PDB entry 9B6T | electron microscopy, 2.54 A resolution | chains B and C of the 8 polymer chains in the assembly

== Chain B (and C) ==
Molecule: Capsid protein VP1
Organism: Adeno-associated virus
Notes: chain C of this document is another copy of the same molecule, construct and numbering; everything in this record applies to it too
UniProt: Q6JC22 (Q6JC22_9VIRU); numbering as in UniProt (aligned over 203-736)
Chain sequence (534 residues; row label = number of the first residue in the row):
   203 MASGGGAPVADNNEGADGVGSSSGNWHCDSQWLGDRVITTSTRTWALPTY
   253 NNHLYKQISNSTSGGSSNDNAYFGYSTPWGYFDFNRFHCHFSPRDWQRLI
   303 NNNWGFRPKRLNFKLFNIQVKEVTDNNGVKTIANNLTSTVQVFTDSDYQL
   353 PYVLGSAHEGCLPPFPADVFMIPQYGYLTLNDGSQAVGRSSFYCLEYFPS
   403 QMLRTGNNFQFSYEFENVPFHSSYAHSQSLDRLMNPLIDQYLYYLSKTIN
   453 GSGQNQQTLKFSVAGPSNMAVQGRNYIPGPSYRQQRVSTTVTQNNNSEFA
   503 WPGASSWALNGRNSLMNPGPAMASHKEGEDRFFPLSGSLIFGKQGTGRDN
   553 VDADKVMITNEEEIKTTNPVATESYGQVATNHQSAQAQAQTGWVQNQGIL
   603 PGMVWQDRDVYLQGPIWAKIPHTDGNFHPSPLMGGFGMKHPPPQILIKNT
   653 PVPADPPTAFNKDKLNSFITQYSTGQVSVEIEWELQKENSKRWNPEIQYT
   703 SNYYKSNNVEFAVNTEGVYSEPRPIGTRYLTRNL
Unresolved in the structure: 203-429, 486-570, 607-736 (chain C: 203-229, 251-281, 312-353, 379-419, 624-627, 640-673)
Reported in the primary citation:
  - conformationally variable residues (side-chain flip): Asn-704 to Lys-707
  - mutagenesis - Q588R: abolished binding to Fab1-1

== Interface between chain B and chain C ==
Pairs across the interface (166):
  Ser-431(B) / Arg-514(C)  hydrogen bond
  Leu-432(B) / Leu-511(C)  hydrophobic
  Asp-433(B) / Trp-509(C)
  Asp-433(B) / Arg-514(C)  salt bridge
  Asp-433(B) / Ser-516(C)
  Arg-434(B) / Arg-514(C)
  Leu-435(B) / Tyr-354(C)
  Leu-435(B) / Ser-358(C)
  Met-436(B) / Ser-358(C)
  Met-436(B) / His-360(C)
  Asn-437(B) / Tyr-283(C)
  Asn-437(B) / Val-355(C)
  Asn-437(B) / His-360(C)  hydrogen bond (backbone-side chain)
  Asn-437(B) / Gln-376(C)  hydrogen bond (side chain-backbone)
  Asn-437(B) / Gly-378(C)
  Pro-438(B) / Gly-378(C)
  Leu-439(B) / Gln-376(C)
  Leu-439(B) / Tyr-377(C)
  Ile-440(B) / His-360(C)  hydrogen bond (backbone-side chain)
  Ile-440(B) / Glu-361(C)
  Asp-441(B) / His-360(C)  hydrogen bond (backbone-side chain)
  Asp-441(B) / Glu-361(C)  hydrogen bond (backbone-backbone)
  Asp-441(B) / Arg-550(C)  salt bridge
  Gln-442(B) / Ser-358(C)  hydrogen bond (side chain-backbone)
  Gln-442(B) / Ala-359(C)
  Gln-442(B) / Glu-361(C)
  Tyr-443(B) / Arg-288(C)
  Tyr-443(B) / Ala-359(C)  hydrogen bond (backbone-backbone)
  Tyr-443(B) / His-360(C)
  Tyr-443(B) / Glu-361(C)  hydrogen bond (backbone-side chain)
  Tyr-443(B) / Phe-543(C)  hydrophobic
  Tyr-443(B) / Gln-615(C)
  Tyr-443(B) / Gly-616(C)
  Tyr-443(B) / Pro-617(C)
  Leu-444(B) / Leu-541(C)  hydrophobic
  Leu-444(B) / Ile-542(C)
  Leu-444(B) / Met-635(C)  hydrophobic
  Tyr-445(B) / Ile-542(C)  hydrogen bond (backbone-backbone)
  Tyr-445(B) / Gly-544(C)
  Tyr-445(B) / Thr-548(C)
  Tyr-445(B) / Gly-549(C)
  Leu-447(B) / Ala-502(C)
  Ser-448(B) / Glu-500(C)
  Ser-448(B) / Ala-502(C)
  Ser-448(B) / Asn-552(C)  hydrogen bond
  Lys-449(B) / Glu-500(C)
  Lys-449(B) / Asn-552(C)
  Thr-450(B) / Ser-499(C)  hydrogen bond (side chain-backbone)
  Thr-450(B) / Glu-500(C)  hydrogen bond
  Thr-450(B) / Phe-501(C)
  Thr-450(B) / Ala-502(C)
  Ile-451(B) / Asn-498(C)
  Ile-451(B) / Glu-500(C)
  Gln-456(B) / Asn-498(C)
  Asn-457(B) / Asn-498(C)
  Gln-459(B) / Val-493(C)
  Gln-459(B) / Thr-494(C)
  Gln-459(B) / Asn-496(C)  hydrogen bond (side chain-backbone)
  Gln-459(B) / Asn-497(C)  hydrogen bond (side chain-backbone)
  Gln-459(B) / Asn-498(C)
  Leu-461(B) / Ser-490(C)
  Leu-461(B) / Val-493(C)  hydrophobic
  Leu-461(B) / Asn-496(C)
  Leu-461(B) / Phe-535(C)  hydrophobic
  Leu-461(B) / Val-553(C)
  Leu-461(B) / Asp-554(C)
  Lys-462(B) / Asn-552(C)
  Lys-462(B) / Val-553(C)
  Lys-462(B) / Asp-554(C)  salt bridge
  Phe-463(B) / Asp-551(C)
  Phe-463(B) / Asn-552(C)  hydrogen bond (backbone-backbone)
  Phe-463(B) / Val-553(C)  hydrogen bond (backbone-backbone)
  Phe-463(B) / Asp-554(C)
  Phe-463(B) / Ala-555(C)  hydrophobic
  Phe-463(B) / Val-558(C)  hydrophobic
  Ser-464(B) / Arg-550(C)
  Ser-464(B) / Asp-551(C)
  Ser-464(B) / Asn-552(C)  hydrogen bond (side chain-backbone)
  Val-465(B) / Arg-550(C)  hydrogen bond (backbone-backbone)
  Ala-472(B) / Asn-515(C)
  Ala-472(B) / Ser-516(C)
  Ala-472(B) / Leu-517(C)  hydrogen bond (backbone-backbone)
  Val-473(B) / Asn-519(C)
  Gln-474(B) / Asn-519(C)
  Gly-475(B) / Asn-519(C)
  Gly-475(B) / Met-635(C)
  Arg-476(B) / Trp-509(C)
  Arg-476(B) / Ser-516(C)
  Arg-476(B) / Asn-519(C)  hydrogen bond (backbone-backbone)
  Arg-476(B) / Leu-634(C)
  Asn-477(B) / Gly-357(C)  hydrogen bond (side chain-backbone)
  Asn-477(B) / Ala-620(C)
  Asn-477(B) / Pro-633(C)
  Asn-477(B) / Leu-634(C)  hydrogen bond (backbone-backbone)
  Asn-477(B) / Met-635(C)  hydrogen bond (side chain-backbone)
  Tyr-478(B) / Ala-620(C)
  Tyr-478(B) / Lys-621(C)
  Tyr-478(B) / Ile-622(C)
  Tyr-478(B) / Pro-623(C)
  Tyr-478(B) / Pro-631(C)  hydrogen bond (side chain-backbone)
  Ile-479(B) / Met-518(C)  hydrophobic
  Ile-479(B) / Leu-634(C)  hydrophobic
  Pro-480(B) / Trp-509(C)  hydrophobic
  Pro-571(B) / Leu-511(C)
  Tyr-577(B) / Trp-509(C)
  Tyr-577(B) / Ala-510(C)  hydrogen bond (backbone-backbone)
  Gly-578(B) / Ser-508(C)
  Gln-579(B) / Tyr-484(C)  hydrogen bond (backbone-side chain)
  Gln-579(B) / Ser-507(C)
  Gln-579(B) / Ser-508(C)  hydrogen bond (backbone-backbone)
  Val-580(B) / Tyr-484(C)
  Val-580(B) / Ser-507(C)
  Val-580(B) / Gln-597(C)
  Ala-581(B) / Arg-485(C)
  Ala-581(B) / Gln-486(C)
  Ala-581(B) / Gln-487(C)
  Ala-581(B) / Ser-507(C)  hydrogen bond (backbone-side chain)
  Ala-581(B) / Gln-597(C)
  Thr-582(B) / Arg-485(C)  hydrogen bond (backbone-side chain)
  Thr-582(B) / Gln-597(C)
  Asn-583(B) / Arg-485(C)
  Asn-583(B) / Gln-487(C)  hydrogen bond (backbone-side chain)
  His-584(B) / Gln-487(C)
  His-584(B) / Arg-488(C)  hydrogen bond
  His-584(B) / Thr-574(C)  hydrogen bond (side chain-backbone)
  His-584(B) / Glu-575(C)  salt bridge
  Gln-585(B) / Gln-487(C)  hydrogen bond (backbone-side chain)
  Gln-585(B) / Arg-488(C)  hydrogen bond (side chain-backbone)
  Gln-585(B) / Val-489(C)
  Gln-585(B) / Asn-496(C)  hydrogen bond
  Gln-585(B) / Phe-501(C)
  Ser-586(B) / Gln-495(C)
  Ser-586(B) / Asn-497(C)  hydrogen bond (backbone-side chain)
  Ala-587(B) / Thr-494(C)
  Ala-587(B) / Gln-495(C)  hydrogen bond (backbone-backbone)
  Ala-587(B) / Asn-496(C)
  Ala-587(B) / Asn-497(C)
  Ala-589(B) / Asn-497(C)  hydrogen bond (backbone-side chain)
  Gln-590(B) / Asn-497(C)
  Ala-591(B) / Gln-487(C)
  Ala-591(B) / Phe-501(C)  hydrophobic
  Thr-593(B) / Pro-504(C)
  Thr-593(B) / Gly-505(C)
  Val-596(B) / Tyr-484(C)
  Val-596(B) / Asn-598(C)
  Asn-598(B) / Asn-598(C)
  Gln-599(B) / Tyr-484(C)
  Gln-599(B) / Asn-598(C)  hydrogen bond
  Gln-599(B) / Gly-600(C)
  Ile-601(B) / Gly-600(C)
  Ile-601(B) / Ile-601(C)  hydrogen bond (backbone-backbone)
  Ile-601(B) / Phe-629(C)  hydrophobic
  Leu-602(B) / Pro-482(C)  hydrophobic
  Leu-602(B) / Gln-599(C)
  Pro-603(B) / Pro-482(C)
  Pro-603(B) / Ile-601(C)
  Pro-603(B) / Trp-607(C)  hydrophobic
  Pro-603(B) / Phe-629(C)
  Pro-603(B) / His-630(C)
  Pro-603(B) / Leu-634(C)
  Gly-604(B) / Phe-629(C)  hydrogen bond (backbone-backbone)
  Gly-604(B) / His-630(C)  hydrogen bond (backbone-backbone)
  Met-605(B) / Asn-628(C)
  Met-605(B) / Phe-629(C)  hydrogen bond (backbone-backbone)
  Val-606(B) / Pro-623(C)  hydrophobic
  Val-606(B) / Asn-628(C)
Other interface residues (no listed pair), chain B (69 interface residues in all): Gln-458, Ser-469, Val-572, Ser-576, Gln-588, Gln-592, Gly-600
Other interface residues (no listed pair), chain C (85 interface residues in all): Thr-491, Asn-512, Pro-520, Pro-522, Ile-560, Gly-639

== Summary ==
69 residues of chain B and 85 residues of chain C are in contact, with 44 hydrogen bonds and 4 salt bridges.
Among the polar pairs are Asp-433(B)/Arg-514(C), Asp-441(B)/Arg-550(C) and Lys-462(B)/Asp-554(C). From the
paper: Q588R of chain B abolishes binding to Fab1-1; conformational variability at Asn-704(B).
Chain B and chain C are both Capsid protein VP1 (Adeno-associated virus); the structure, Fab1-7 in complex
with the capsid of Adeno-associated virus type 9, was determined by electron microscopy (same publication as
9B6N, 9B6O, 9B6Q, 9B6R, 9B6S, 9B7K and 9 further entries).
